8ABZ - chains B and C of the 8 polymer chains in the assembly; structure by electron microscopy, 3.40 A resolution.

# Chain B
Protein: DNA-directed RNA polymerase subunit alpha
From: Escherichia coli K-12
Notes: EC 2.7.7.6
UniProtKB: P0A7Z4 (RPOA_ECOLI); residue numbers follow UniProt; this construct covers 1-329
Sequence (329 residues; numbered 1 to 329; the number before each row is that of its first residue):
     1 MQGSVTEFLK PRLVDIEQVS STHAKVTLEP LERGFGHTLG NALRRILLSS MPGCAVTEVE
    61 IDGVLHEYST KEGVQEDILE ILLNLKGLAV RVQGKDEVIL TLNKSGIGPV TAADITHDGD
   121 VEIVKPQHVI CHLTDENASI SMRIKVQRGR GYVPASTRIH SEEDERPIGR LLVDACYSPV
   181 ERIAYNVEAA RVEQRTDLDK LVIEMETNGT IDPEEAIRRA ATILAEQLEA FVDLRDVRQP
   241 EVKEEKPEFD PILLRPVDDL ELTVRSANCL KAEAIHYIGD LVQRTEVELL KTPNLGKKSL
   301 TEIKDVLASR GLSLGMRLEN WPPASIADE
Disordered / not traced: 1-3, 159-169, 233-329
Swiss-Prot annotation at these positions:
  - region: E162 to E165 (Required for interaction with Crp at class II promoters)
  - modified residue: R265 (ADP-ribosylarginine), K297 (N6-acetyllysine), K298 (N6-acetyllysine)

# Chain C
Protein: DNA-directed RNA polymerase subunit beta
From: Escherichia coli K-12
Notes: EC 2.7.7.6
UniProtKB: P0A8V2 (RPOB_ECOLI); residues 1-1342 here = UniProt positions 1-1342
Sequence (1342 residues; row label = number of the first residue in the row):
     1 MVYSYTEKKR IRKDFGKRPQ VLDVPYLLSI QLDSFQKFIE QDPEGQYGLE AAFRSVFPIQ
    61 SYSGNSELQY VSYRLGEPVF DVQECQIRGV TYSAPLRVKL RLVIYEREAP EGTVKDIKEQ
   121 EVYMGEIPLM TDNGTFVING TERVIVSQLH RSPGVFFDSD KGKTHSSGKV LYNARIIPYR
   181 GSWLDFEFDP KDNLFVRIDR RRKLPATIIL RALNYTTEQI LDLFFEKVIF EIRDNKLQME
   241 LVPERLRGET ASFDIEANGK VYVEKGRRIT ARHIRQLEKD DVKLIEVPVE YIAGKVVAKD
   301 YIDESTGELI CAANMELSLD LLAKLSQSGH KRIETLFTND LDHGPYISET LRVDPTNDRL
   361 SALVEIYRMM RPGEPPTREA AESLFENLFF SEDRYDLSAV GRMKFNRSLL REEIEGSGIL
   421 SKDDIIDVMK KLIDIRNGKG EVDDIDHLGN RRIRSVGEMA ENQFRVGLVR VERAVKERLS
   481 LGDLDTLMPQ DMINAKPISA AVKEFFGSSQ LSQFMDQNNP LSEITHKRRI SALGPGGLTR
   541 ERAGFEVRDV HPTHYGRVCP IETPEGPNIG LINSLSVYAQ TNEYGFLETP YRKVTDGVVT
   601 DEIHYLSAIE EGNYVIAQAN SNLDEEGHFV EDLVTCRSKG ESSLFSRDQV DYMDVSTQQV
   661 VSVGASLIPF LEHDDANRAL MGANMQRQAV PTLRADKPLV GTGMERAVAV DSGVTAVAKR
   721 GGVVQYVDAS RIVIKVNEDE MYPGEAGIDI YNLTKYTRSN QNTCINQMPC VSLGEPVERG
   781 DVLADGPSTD LGELALGQNM RVAFMPWNGY NFEDSILVSE RVVQEDRFTT IHIQELACVS
   841 RDTKLGPEEI TADIPNVGEA ALSKLDESGI VYIGAEVTGG DILVGKVTPK GETQLTPEEK
   901 LLRAIFGEKA SDVKDSSLRV PNGVSGTVID VQVFTRDGVE KDKRALEIEE MQLKQAKKDL
   961 SEELQILEAG LFSRIRAVLV AGGVEAEKLD KLPRDRWLEL GLTDEEKQNQ LEQLAEQYDE
  1021 LKHEFEKKLE AKRRKITQGD DLAPGVLKIV KVYLAVKRRI QPGDKMAGRH GNKGVISKIN
  1081 PIEDMPYDEN GTPVDIVLNP LGVPSRMNIG QILETHLGMA AKGIGDKINA MLKQQQEVAK
  1141 LREFIQRAYD LGADVRQKVD LSTFSDEEVM RLAENLRKGM PIATPVFDGA KEAEIKELLK
  1201 LGDLPTSGQI RLYDGRTGEQ FERPVTVGYM YMLKLNHLVD DKMHARSTGS YSLVTQQPLG
  1261 GKAQFGGQRF GEMEVWALEA YGAAYTLQEM LTVKSDDVNG RTKMYKNIVD GNHQMEPGMP
  1321 ESFNVLLKEI RSLGINIELE DE
Disordered / not traced: 1, 891-912
Swiss-Prot annotation at these positions:
  - modified residue (N6-acetyllysine): K1022, K1200

# How chain B and chain C interact
Residue-residue contacts (5; chain B residue first):
  R33(B) with E820(C), salt bridge; P1081(C)
  H37(B) with R1216(C), hydrogen bond
  N41(B) with T1217(C), hydrogen bond (side chain-backbone)
  R44(B) with E1219(C), salt bridge
Other interface residues (no listed pair), chain B (7 interface residues in all): G34, R45, Y185
Other interface residues (no listed pair), chain C (6 interface residues in all): E1083

# Overview
7 residues of chain B and 6 residues of chain C are in contact, with 2 hydrogen bonds and 2 salt bridges.
Among the polar pairs are R33(B)-E820(C), R44(B)-E1219(C) and H37(B)-R1216(C).
Chain B is DNA-directed RNA polymerase subunit alpha and chain C is DNA-directed RNA polymerase subunit beta,
both from Escherichia coli K-12; the structure, RNA polymerase at U-rich pause bound to non-regulatory RNA -
pause prone, closed clamp state, was determined by electron microscopy, deposited together with 8ABY, 8AC0,
8AC1, 8AC2, 8ACP and 8AD1.
